6IBC - chains F and G of the 7 polymer chains in the assembly; structure by electron microscopy, 4.39 A resolution (low resolution: residue-level contacts below are approximate; hydrogen-bond / salt-bridge calls are withheld).

Chain F (and G):
Protein: Major head protein
Source organism: Thermus virus P23-45
Notes: chain G of this document is another copy of the same molecule, construct and numbering; everything in this record applies to it too
UniProtKB: A7XXC2 (A7XXC2_9CAUD); residue numbers follow UniProt; this construct covers 1-409
Chain sequence (409 residues; each row starts with the number of its first residue):
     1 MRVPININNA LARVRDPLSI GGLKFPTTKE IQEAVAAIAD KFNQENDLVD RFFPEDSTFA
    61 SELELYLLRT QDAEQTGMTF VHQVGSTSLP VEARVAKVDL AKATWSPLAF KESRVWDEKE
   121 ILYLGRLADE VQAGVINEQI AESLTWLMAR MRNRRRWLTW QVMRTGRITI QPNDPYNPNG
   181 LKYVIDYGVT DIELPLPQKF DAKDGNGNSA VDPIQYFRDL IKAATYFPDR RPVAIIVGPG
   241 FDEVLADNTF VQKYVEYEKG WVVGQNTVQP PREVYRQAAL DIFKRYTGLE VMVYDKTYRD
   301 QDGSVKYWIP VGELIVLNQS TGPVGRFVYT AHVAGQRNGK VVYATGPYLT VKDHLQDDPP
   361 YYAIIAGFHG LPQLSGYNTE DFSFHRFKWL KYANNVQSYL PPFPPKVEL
Not modelled in the structure: 1-23, 397-409 (chain G: 1-22, 71-77, 84-103, 395-409)

Chain F / chain G interface:
Residue-residue contacts - 13 pairs, chain F then chain G:
  Lys24(F) with Gln336(G); Lys340(G)
  Glu118(F) with Val333(G)
  Leu122(F) with Val333(G); Tyr343(G)
  Gly125(F) with Tyr343(G)
  Arg126(F) with Tyr343(G)
  Leu355(F) with Ala334(G); Gln336(G)
  Gln356(F) with Gly335(G); Gln336(G)
  Asp358(F) with Lys111(G); Ile365(G)
Interface residues without a listed pair, chain F (9 interface residues in all): Tyr123
Interface residues without a listed pair, chain G (11 interface residues in all): Glu62, Ala331, His332

Summary:
The interface between chain F and chain G involves 9 residues on one side and 11 on the other.
Chain F and chain G are both Major head protein (Thermus virus P23-45); the structure, Thermophage P23-45
procapsid, was determined by electron microscopy together with 6I9E and 6IBG from the same study.
